PDB entry 8ASN | X-ray diffraction, 2.57 A resolution | chains C and F of the 9 polymer chains in the assembly

# Chain C
Name: Tubulin alpha-1B chain
Organism: Bos taurus
Reference sequence: P81947 (TBA1B_BOVIN); numbering as in UniProt (aligned over 1-451)
Sequence (451 residues; each row starts with the number of its first residue):
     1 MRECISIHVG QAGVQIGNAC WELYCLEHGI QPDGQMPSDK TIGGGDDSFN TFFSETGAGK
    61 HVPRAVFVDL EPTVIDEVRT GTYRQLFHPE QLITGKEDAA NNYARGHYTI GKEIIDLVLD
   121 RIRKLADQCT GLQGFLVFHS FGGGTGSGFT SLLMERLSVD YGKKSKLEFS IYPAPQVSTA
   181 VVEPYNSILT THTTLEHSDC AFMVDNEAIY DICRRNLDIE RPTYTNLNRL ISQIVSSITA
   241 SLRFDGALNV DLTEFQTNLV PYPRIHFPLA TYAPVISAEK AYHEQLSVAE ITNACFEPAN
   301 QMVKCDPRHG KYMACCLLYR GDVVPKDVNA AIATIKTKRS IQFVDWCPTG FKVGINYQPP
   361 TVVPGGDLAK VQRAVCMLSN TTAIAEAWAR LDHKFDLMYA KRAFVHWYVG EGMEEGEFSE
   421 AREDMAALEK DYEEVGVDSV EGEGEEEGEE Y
Disordered / not traced: 40-46, 57-58, 440-451
Residues lining bound ligands: GTP (guanosine-5'-triphosphate): Gly-10, Gln-11, Ala-12, Gln-15, Ile-16, Asp-69, Asp-98, Ala-99, Ala-100, Asn-101, Asn-102, Ser-140, Gly-142, Gly-143, Gly-144, Thr-145, Gly-146, Ile-171, Pro-173, Val-177, Ser-178, Thr-179, Glu-183, Asn-206, Tyr-224, Leu-227, Asn-228, Ile-231

# Chain F
Name: Tubulin--tyrosine ligase
Organism: Homo sapiens
Notes: EC 6.3.2.25
Reference sequence: Q8NG68 (TTL_HUMAN); the author numbering skips numbers that UniProt does not, so the offset changes along the chain: 3-362 = UniProt 2-361; 364-379 = UniProt 362-377
Sequence (383 residues; each row starts with the number of its first residue; note: 1 number in that range is skipped by the numbering (no residue carries it; nothing is unmodelled there)):
     2 GYTFVVRDEN SSVYAEVSRL LLATGHWKRL RRDNPRFNLM LGERNRLPFG RLGHEPGLVQ
    62 LVNYYRGADK LCRKASLVKL IKTSPELAES CTWFPESYVI YPTNLKTPVA PAQNGIQPPI
   122 SNSRTDEREF FLASYNRKKE DGEGNVWIAK SSAGAKGEGI LISSEASELL DFIDNQGQVH
   182 VIQKYLEHPL LLEPGHRKFD IRSWVLVDHQ YNIYLYREGV LRTASEPYHV DNFQDKTCHL
   242 TNHCIQKEYS KNYGKYEEGN EMFFKEFNQY LTSALNITLE SSILLQIKHI IRNCLLSVEP
   302 AISTKHLPYQ SFQLFGFDFM VDEELKVWLI EVNGAPACAQ KLYAELCQGI VDIAISSVFP
   362 P
   364 PDVEQPQTQP AAFIKLENLY FQ
Disordered / not traced: 105-125, 153-161, 237-260, 364-372, 383-385
Differences from the reference sequence: expression tag (2, 380-385)
Residues lining bound ligands: AMP-PCP (ACP; phosphomethylphosphonic acid adenylate ester): Lys-75, Ile-149, Lys-151, Gln-184, Lys-185, Tyr-186, Leu-187, Lys-199, Asp-201, Asp-319, Met-321, Ile-331, Glu-332

# Chain C / chain F interface
Contacting residue pairs - 31 pairs, chain C then chain F:
  Pro-175(C) / Pro-57(F)  hydrophobic
  Glu-207(C) / His-55(F)  salt bridge
  Glu-297(C) / His-307(F)  salt bridge
  Lys-304(C) / His-55(F)
  Asp-306(C) / Arg-67(F)
  Asp-306(C) / Leu-308(F)
  Arg-308(C) / Pro-301(F)  hydrogen bond (side chain-backbone)
  Arg-308(C) / Ala-302(F)  hydrogen bond (side chain-backbone)
  Arg-308(C) / Ile-303(F)
  Arg-308(C) / Ser-304(F)  hydrogen bond (side chain-backbone)
  Arg-308(C) / Leu-308(F)
  His-309(C) / Arg-67(F)  hydrogen bond (side chain-backbone)
  His-309(C) / Gly-68(F)
  His-309(C) / Lys-71(F)
  His-309(C) / Ala-302(F)  hydrogen bond (side chain-backbone)
  Thr-337(C) / Pro-86(F)
  Ser-340(C) / Ala-302(F)
  Gln-342(C) / Lys-71(F)
  Glu-386(C) / Gly-51(F)
  Glu-386(C) / Arg-67(F)  salt bridge
  Ala-389(C) / Arg-52(F)
  Arg-390(C) / Gly-51(F)  hydrogen bond (side chain-backbone)
  Arg-390(C) / Arg-52(F)
  Arg-390(C) / His-55(F)
  His-393(C) / Asp-34(F)  salt bridge
  His-393(C) / Pro-36(F)
  His-393(C) / Arg-52(F)
  Lys-394(C) / Glu-56(F)  salt bridge
  Leu-397(C) / Pro-36(F)  hydrophobic
  Glu-433(C) / Arg-47(F)
  Asp-438(C) / Tyr-102(F)
Interface residues without a listed pair, chain C (19 interface residues in all): Pro-298

# Overview
The chain C/chain F interface involves 19 residues from each chain; the contacts include 6 hydrogen bonds and
5 salt bridges. Among the polar pairs are Glu-207(C)/His-55(F), Glu-297(C)/His-307(F) and
Glu-386(C)/Arg-67(F). Ligands of chain C: GTP. Chain F binds AMP-PCP.
Chain C is Tubulin alpha-1B chain (Bos taurus) and chain F is Tubulin--tyrosine ligase (Homo sapiens); the
structure, Crystal structure of the apo human TTL in complex with tubulin-stathmin, was determined by X-ray
diffraction.
